PDB entry 3AXM | X-ray diffraction, 1.65 A resolution | chains A and D of the 16 polymer chains in the assembly

== Chain A (and D) ==
Molecule: Ribulose bisphosphate carboxylase large chain
Source organism: Oryza sativa Japonica Group
Notes: EC 4.1.1.39; chain D of this document is another copy of the same molecule, construct and numbering; everything in this record applies to it too
UniProt: P0C512 (RBL_ORYSJ); residue numbers follow UniProt; this construct covers 1-477
Amino-acid sequence (477 residues; row label = number of the first residue in the row):
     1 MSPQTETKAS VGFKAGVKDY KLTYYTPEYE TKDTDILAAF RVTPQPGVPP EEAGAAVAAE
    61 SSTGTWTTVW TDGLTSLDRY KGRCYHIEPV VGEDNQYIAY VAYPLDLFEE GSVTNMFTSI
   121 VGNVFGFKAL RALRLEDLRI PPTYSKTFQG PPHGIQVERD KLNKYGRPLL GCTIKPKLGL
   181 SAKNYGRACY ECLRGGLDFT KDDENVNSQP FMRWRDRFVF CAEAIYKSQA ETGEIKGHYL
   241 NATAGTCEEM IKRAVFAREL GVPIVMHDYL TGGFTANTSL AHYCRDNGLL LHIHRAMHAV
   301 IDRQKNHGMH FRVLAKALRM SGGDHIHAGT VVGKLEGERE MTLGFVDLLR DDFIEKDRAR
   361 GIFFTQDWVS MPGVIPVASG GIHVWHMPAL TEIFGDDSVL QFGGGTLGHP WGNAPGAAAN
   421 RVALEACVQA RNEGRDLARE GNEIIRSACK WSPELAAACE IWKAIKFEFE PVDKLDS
Not modelled in the structure: 1-11, 18-22, 335-337, 464-477 (chain D: 1-11, 18-20, 333-337, 464-477)
Modified residues: Lys201 (lysine nz-carboxylic acid; KCX)
Metal / ion sites: Mg2+: Lys201, Asp203, Glu204 (together with 6-phosphogluconic acid)
Small-molecule neighbours: 6-phosphogluconic acid (6PG): Thr173, Lys175, Lys201, Asp203, Glu204, His294, Arg295, His298, His327, Gly329, Ser379, Gly380

== How chain A and chain D interact ==
Contacting residue pairs (13; chain A residue first):
  Arg79(A) with Ser370(D), hydrogen bond
  Asp106(A) with Ser370(D), hydrogen bond
  Glu110(A) with Lys146(D), salt bridge
  Pro142(A) with Thr143(D)
  Thr143(A) with Pro142(D); Thr143(D); Lys146(D)
  Lys146(A) with Glu110(D), salt bridge; Thr143(D); Thr147(D)
  Thr147(A) with Lys146(D)
  Ser370(A) with Arg79(D), hydrogen bond; Asp106(D), hydrogen bond
Also at the interface, not in a pair above, chain A (12 interface residues in all): Asp33, Leu105, Asp352, Val369
Also at the interface, not in a pair above, chain D (11 interface residues in all): Asp33, Leu105, Val369

== In short ==
12 residues of chain A and 11 residues of chain D are in contact, with 4 hydrogen bonds and 2 salt bridges.
Polar pairs include Glu110(A)-Lys146(D), Arg79(A)-Ser370(D) and Asp106(A)-Ser370(D). Bound to chain A:
6-phosphogluconic acid. Lys201(A), Asp203(A) and Glu204(A) form the Mg2+ site.
Both chains are Ribulose bisphosphate carboxylase large chain (Oryza sativa Japonica Group). Entry 3AXM
(Structure of rice Rubisco in complex with 6PG) was determined by X-ray diffraction (same publication as 3AXK
and 1WDD).
